Entry 6GNJ (X-ray diffraction, 3.24 A resolution); this record covers chains B and C of the 3 polymer chains in the assembly.

[Chain B]
Molecule: 14-3-3 protein beta/alpha
From: Homo sapiens
UniProt: P31946 (1433B_HUMAN); residues 1-234 here = UniProt positions 1-234
Amino-acid sequence (243 residues; numbered 1 to 243; the number before each row is that of its first residue):
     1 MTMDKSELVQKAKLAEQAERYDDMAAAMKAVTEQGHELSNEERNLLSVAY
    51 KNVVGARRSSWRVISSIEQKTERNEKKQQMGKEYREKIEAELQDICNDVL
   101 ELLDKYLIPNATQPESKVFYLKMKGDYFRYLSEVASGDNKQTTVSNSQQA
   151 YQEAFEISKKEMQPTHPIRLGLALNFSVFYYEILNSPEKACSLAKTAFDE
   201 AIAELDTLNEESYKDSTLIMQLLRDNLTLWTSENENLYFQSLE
Unresolved in the structure: 1-2, 233-243
Sequence notes: expression tag (235-243)
UniProt features mapped onto this chain:
  - site (Interaction with phosphoserine on interacting protein): R58, R129
  - modified residue: M1 (N-acetylmethionine), T2 (N-acetylthreonine), K5 (N6-acetyllysine), K51 (N6-acetyllysine), S60 (Phosphoserine), K70 (N6-acetyllysine), Y84 (3'-nitrotyrosine), Y106 (3'-nitrotyrosine), K117 (N6-acetyllysine), S186 (Phosphoserine), S232 (Phosphoserine)
  - cross-link: K51 (Glycyl lysine isopeptide (Lys-Gly) (interchain with G-Cter in SUMO2))
  - natural variant: V99 (V99I: Found in a renal cell carcinoma sample)

[Chain C]
Molecule: Exoenzyme S
From: Pseudomonas aeruginosa
UniProt: Q93SQ1 (Q93SQ1_PSEAI); residues 233-453 here = UniProt positions 233-453
Amino-acid sequence (244 residues; each row starts with the number of its first residue):
   210 MGSSHHHHHHSQDPNSENLYFQGADKALADGLVKRFGADAEKYLGRQPGG
   260 IHSDAEVMALGLYTGIHYADLNRALRQGQELDAGQKLIDQGMSAAFEKSG
   310 QAEQVVKTFRGTRGGDAFNAVEEGKVGHDDGYLSTSLNPGVARSFGQGTI
   360 STVFGRSGIDVSGISNYKNAKAILYNKETDMRVLLSASDEQGVTRRVLEE
   410 AALGELSGHSQGLLDALDLASKPEPSGEVQEQDVRLRMRGLDLA
Unresolved in the structure: 210-231, 433-444
Sequence notes: initiating methionine (210); expression tag (211-232); engineered mutation A379 (Glu in Q93SQ1), A381 (Glu in Q93SQ1)
What the authors report for this chain:
  - mutagenesis - E379A/E381A: abolished catalytic activity

[How chain B and chain C interact]
Pairs across the interface - 20 pairs, chain B then chain C:
  E16(B) with R448(C), salt bridge
  N44(B) with R448(C)
  S47(B) with D451(C)
  V48(B) with G449(C)
  K51(B) with D451(C)
  F119(B) with G449(C)
  K122(B) with L450(C), hydrogen bond (side chain-backbone)
  Y127(B) with D451(C), hydrogen bond
  R129(B) with A453(C)
  Y130(B) with D451(C)
  G171(B) with L452(C)
  L174(B) with L452(C), hydrophobic
  N175(B) with L450(C); D451(C); L452(C); A453(C), hydrogen bond (side chain-backbone)
  V178(B) with A453(C)
  L218(B) with L445(C)
  I219(B) with L452(C), hydrophobic
  L222(B) with L452(C), hydrophobic
Other interface residues (no listed pair), chain B (21 interface residues in all): L45, D126, P167, I168
Other interface residues (no listed pair), chain C (8 interface residues in all): R446

[In short]
21 residues of chain B and 8 residues of chain C are in contact; the contacts include 3 hydrogen bonds and 1
salt bridge. Polar pairs include E16(B)-R448(C), K122(B)-L450(C) and Y127(B)-D451(C). From the paper:
E379A/E381A of chain C abolish catalytic activity.
Chain B is 14-3-3 protein beta/alpha (Homo sapiens) and chain C is Exoenzyme S (Pseudomonas aeruginosa); the
structure, Exoenzyme S from Pseudomonas aeruginosa in complex with human 14-3-3 protein beta, trimeric crystal
form in ..., was determined by X-ray diffraction together with 6GN0, 6GN8, 6GNK and 6GNN from the same study.
